Entry 7BGK (electron microscopy, 2.80 A resolution); this record covers chains D and C of the 4 polymer chains in the assembly.

[Chain D]
Name: Structural polyprotein
Source organism: Kashmir bee virus
UniProtKB: Q6SQI6 (Q6SQI6_9VIRU); residues 1-69 here correspond to UniProt positions 189-257 (UniProt number = residue number + 188)
Chain sequence (69 residues; each row starts with the number of its first residue):
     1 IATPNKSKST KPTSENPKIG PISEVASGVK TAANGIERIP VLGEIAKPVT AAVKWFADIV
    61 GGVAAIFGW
Unresolved in the structure: 1-11

[Chain C]
Name: Structural polyprotein
Source organism: Kashmir bee virus
UniProtKB: Q80AG2 (Q80AG2_9VIRU); residues 1-300 here correspond to UniProt positions 381-680 (UniProt number = residue number + 380)
Chain sequence (300 residues; each row starts with the number of its first residue):
     1 SKPRNQNQVM PYQNVPGWGY SLYKGIDMSV PLAYDPNNEL GDLRDVFPSA VDEMAIGYVC
    61 GNPAIKHVLT WSTTDVVQNP ISNGDDWGGV IPVGMPCYSK TIRAVKGATS TSKTEVMDPA
   121 PCEYVANLFS YWRATMCYRI TVVKTAFHTG RLEIFFEPGS IPTVRTADNL GPDQTQLNGT
   181 IAPSDNNYKY ILDLTNDTEV TIKVPYVSNK MFMKTVGIYG AHDEDNWNFD ESFTGFLCIR
   241 PITKLMAPDT VSQKVSIVVW KWAEDVVVVE PKPLTSGPTQ VYNPPAVARD LVKQIDVSMQ
Unresolved in the structure: 108-109

[Interface between chain D and chain C]
Pairs across the interface (31; chain D residue first):
  Pro-21(D) / Lys-24(C)
  Pro-21(D) / Gly-25(C)
  Pro-21(D) / Ile-26(C)
  Ile-22(D) / Lys-24(C)
  Ile-22(D) / Gly-25(C)
  Glu-24(D) / Lys-24(C)  salt bridge
  Asn-34(D) / Gly-57(C)
  Asn-34(D) / Val-266(C)  hydrogen bond (side chain-backbone)
  Gly-35(D) / Gly-57(C)
  Ile-36(D) / Gly-57(C)
  Ile-36(D) / Gly-61(C)
  Ile-36(D) / Trp-262(C)
  Arg-38(D) / Val-51(C)
  Arg-38(D) / Tyr-58(C)
  Ile-39(D) / Val-51(C)
  Ile-39(D) / Asp-52(C)  hydrogen bond (backbone-backbone)
  Pro-40(D) / Ala-50(C)
  Val-41(D) / Ala-50(C)  hydrogen bond (backbone-backbone)
  Val-41(D) / Asp-52(C)
  Leu-42(D) / Asp-42(C)
  Leu-42(D) / Leu-43(C)
  Leu-42(D) / Arg-44(C)
  Glu-44(D) / Asp-52(C)
  Lys-47(D) / Glu-39(C)
  Lys-47(D) / Leu-40(C)  hydrogen bond (side chain-backbone)
  Lys-47(D) / Asp-42(C)  hydrogen bond (backbone-backbone)
  Lys-54(D) / Asn-37(C)
  Lys-54(D) / Glu-39(C)
  Trp-55(D) / Asp-35(C)
  Trp-55(D) / Asn-37(C)
  Trp-55(D) / Glu-39(C)  hydrogen bond (side chain-backbone)
Also at the interface, not in a pair above, chain D (18 interface residues in all): Lys-18, Ala-33, Pro-48
Also at the interface, not in a pair above, chain C (24 interface residues in all): Gly-41, Ala-55, Ala-263, Glu-264, Asp-265, Val-267

[Summary]
18 residues of chain D face 24 of chain C across their interface, with 6 hydrogen bonds and 1 salt bridge.
Polar contacts include Glu-24(D)/Lys-24(C), Asn-34(D)/Val-266(C) and Lys-47(D)/Leu-40(C).
Chain D is Structural polyprotein and chain C is Structural polyprotein, both from Kashmir bee virus; the
structure, Native virion of Kashmir bee virus at neutral pH, was determined by electron microscopy, deposited
together with 7BE9, 7BG8 and 7BC3.
